6KQL - chains C and I of the 9 polymer chains in the assembly; structure by X-ray diffraction, 2.89 A resolution.

[Chain C]
Molecule: DNA-directed RNA polymerase subunit beta
Organism: Thermus thermophilus (strain HB8 / ATCC 27634 / DSM 579)
Notes: EC 2.7.7.6
Reference sequence: Q8RQE9 (RPOB_THET8); numbering as in UniProt (aligned over 1-1119)
Amino-acid sequence (1119 residues; numbered 1 to 1119; the number before each row is that of its first residue):
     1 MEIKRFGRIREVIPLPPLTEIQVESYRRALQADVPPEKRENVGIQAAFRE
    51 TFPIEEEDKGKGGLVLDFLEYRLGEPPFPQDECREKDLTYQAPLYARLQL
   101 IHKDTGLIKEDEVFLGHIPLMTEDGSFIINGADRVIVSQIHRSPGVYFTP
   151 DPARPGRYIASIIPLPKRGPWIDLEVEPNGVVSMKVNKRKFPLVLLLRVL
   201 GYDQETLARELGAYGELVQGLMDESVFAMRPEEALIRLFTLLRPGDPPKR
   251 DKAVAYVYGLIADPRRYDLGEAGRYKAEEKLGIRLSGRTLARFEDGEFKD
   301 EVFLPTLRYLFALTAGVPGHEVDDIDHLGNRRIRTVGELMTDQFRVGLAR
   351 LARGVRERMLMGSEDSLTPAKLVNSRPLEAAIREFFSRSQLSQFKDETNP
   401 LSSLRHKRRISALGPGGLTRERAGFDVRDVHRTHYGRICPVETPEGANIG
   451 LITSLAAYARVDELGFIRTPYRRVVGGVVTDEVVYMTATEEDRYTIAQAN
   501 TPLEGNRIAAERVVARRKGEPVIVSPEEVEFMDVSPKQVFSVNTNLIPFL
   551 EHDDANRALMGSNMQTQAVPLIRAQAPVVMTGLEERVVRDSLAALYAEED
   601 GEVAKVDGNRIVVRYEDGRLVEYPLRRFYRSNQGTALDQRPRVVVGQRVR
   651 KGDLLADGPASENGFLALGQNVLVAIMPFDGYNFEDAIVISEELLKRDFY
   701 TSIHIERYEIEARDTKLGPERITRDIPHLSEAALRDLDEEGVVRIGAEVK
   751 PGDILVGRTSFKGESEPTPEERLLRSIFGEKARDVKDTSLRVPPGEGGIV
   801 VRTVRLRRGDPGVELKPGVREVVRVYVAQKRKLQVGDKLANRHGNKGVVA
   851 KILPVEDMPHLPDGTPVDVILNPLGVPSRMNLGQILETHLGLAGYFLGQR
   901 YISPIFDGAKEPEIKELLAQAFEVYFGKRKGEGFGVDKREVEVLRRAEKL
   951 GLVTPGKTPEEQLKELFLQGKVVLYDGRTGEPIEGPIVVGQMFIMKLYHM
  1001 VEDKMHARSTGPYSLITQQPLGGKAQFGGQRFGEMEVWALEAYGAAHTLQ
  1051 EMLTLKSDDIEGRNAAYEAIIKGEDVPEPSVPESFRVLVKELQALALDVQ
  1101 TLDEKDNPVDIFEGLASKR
Disordered / not traced: 57-62, 1119

[Chain I]
Molecule: 4-nt RNA strand
Sequence (4 nucleotides; each row starts with the number of its first residue):
     4 XCGA
Modified residues: UTP (uridine 5'-triphosphate) at position 4

[Chain C / chain I interface]
Residue-residue contacts (13; chain C residue first):
  Arg-409(C) / UTP_4(I)
  Arg-409(C) / C5(I)  salt bridge to the phosphate
  Leu-413(C) / UTP_4(I)
  Pro-444(C) / C5(I)  phosphate contact
  Asn-448(C) / UTP_4(I)
  Asn-448(C) / C5(I)  hydrogen bond to the phosphate
  Gln-567(C) / C5(I)  phosphate contact
  Gln-567(C) / G6(I)  hydrogen bond to the phosphate
  Lys-838(C) / G6(I)  hydrogen bond to the phosphate
  Lys-838(C) / A7(I)  salt bridge to the phosphate
  Lys-846(C) / A7(I)  salt bridge to the phosphate
  His-999(C) / C5(I)  sugar contact
  His-999(C) / G6(I)  sugar contact
Also at the interface, not in a pair above, chain C (11 interface residues in all): Gln-390, Glu-445, Lys-1004

[Summary]
11 residues of chain C face 4 of chain I across their interface; the contacts include 3 hydrogen bonds and 3
salt bridges. Polar contacts include Asn-448(C)/C5(I), Gln-567(C)/G6(I) and Lys-838(C)/G6(I).
Here chain C is DNA-directed RNA polymerase subunit beta (Thermus thermophilus (strain HB8 / ATCC 27634 / DSM
579)) and chain I is a 4-nt RNA strand. Entry 6KQL (Thermus thermophilus initial transcription complex
comprising sigma A and 5'-triphosphate RNA of 4 nt) was determined by X-ray diffraction, deposited together
with 6KQD, 6KQE, 6KQF, 6KQG, 6KQH, 6KQM and 6 further entries.
